PDB entry 8CWM | electron microscopy, 3.40 A resolution | chains p and x of the 60 polymer chains in the assembly

# Chain p (and x)
Molecule: Flagellin
Organism: Sulfolobus islandicus REY15A
Notes: chain x of this document is another copy of the same molecule, construct and numbering; everything in this record applies to it too
UniProt: F0NG73 (F0NG73_SULIR); residues 1-306 here = UniProt positions 1-306
Amino-acid sequence (306 residues; each row starts with the number of its first residue):
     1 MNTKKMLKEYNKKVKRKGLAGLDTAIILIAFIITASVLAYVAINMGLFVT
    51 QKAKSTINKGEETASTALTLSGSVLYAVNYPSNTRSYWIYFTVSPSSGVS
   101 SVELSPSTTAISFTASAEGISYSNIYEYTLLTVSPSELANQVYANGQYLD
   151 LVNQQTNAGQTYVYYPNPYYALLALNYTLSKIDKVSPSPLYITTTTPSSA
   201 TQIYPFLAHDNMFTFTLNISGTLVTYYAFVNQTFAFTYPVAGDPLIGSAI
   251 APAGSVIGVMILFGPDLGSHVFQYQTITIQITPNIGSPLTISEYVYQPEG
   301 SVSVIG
Not modelled in the structure: 1-18, 306
Reported in the primary citation:
  - post-translational modification sites: Tyr148, Asn231

# How chain p and chain x interact
Residue-residue contacts (25; chain p residue first):
  Met45(p) - Leu22(x)  hydrophobic
  Ala53(p) - Ala25(x)  hydrophobic
  Thr56(p) - Ile29(x)
  Gly60(p) - Ile32(x)
  Tyr80(p) - Leu245(x)  hydrogen bond (side chain-backbone)
  Tyr80(p) - Ser248(x)  hydrogen bond
  Pro81(p) - Gly247(x)
  Tyr274(p) - Thr108(x)
  Tyr274(p) - Asn284(x)
  Ser287(p) - Tyr40(x)
  Pro288(p) - Tyr40(x)
  Pro288(p) - Asn44(x)
  Leu289(p) - Asn44(x)
  Leu289(p) - Leu47(x)  hydrophobic
  Thr290(p) - Asn44(x)  hydrogen bond (backbone-side chain)
  Ser292(p) - Phe48(x)
  Ser292(p) - Gln51(x)
  Glu293(p) - Gln51(x)  hydrogen bond
  Tyr296(p) - Lys59(x)
  Tyr296(p) - Asn284(x)
  Tyr296(p) - Ile285(x)
  Gln297(p) - Glu62(x)
  Gln297(p) - Ser101(x)
  Glu299(p) - Ile250(x)
  Ile305(p) - Gln51(x)
Interface residues without a listed pair, chain p (23 interface residues in all): Val49, Ile57, Thr69, Gln280, Gly286, Gly300
Interface residues without a listed pair, chain x (23 interface residues in all): Leu28, Ser55, Glu103, Ile246

# Summary
The chain p/chain x interface involves 23 residues from each chain; the contacts include 4 hydrogen bonds.
Polar pairs include Tyr80(p)-Leu245(x), Tyr80(p)-Ser248(x) and Thr290(p)-Asn44(x). The paper reports
modification sites Tyr148(p) and Asn231(p).
Both chains are Flagellin (Sulfolobus islandicus REY15A). Entry 8CWM (Cryo-EM structure of the supercoiled S.
islandicus REY15A archaeal flagellar filament) was determined by electron microscopy together with 8CVI, 8CXM
and 8CYE from the same study.
